8G78 - chains A and G of the 9 polymer chains in the assembly; structure by electron microscopy, 3.40 A resolution.

# Chain A
Molecule: Spike glycoprotein
Organism: Severe acute respiratory syndrome coronavirus 2
Reference sequence: P0DTC2 (SPIKE_SARS2); numbering as in UniProt (aligned over 14-1211)
Amino-acid sequence (1234 residues; numbered 14 to 1247; the number before each row is that of its first residue):
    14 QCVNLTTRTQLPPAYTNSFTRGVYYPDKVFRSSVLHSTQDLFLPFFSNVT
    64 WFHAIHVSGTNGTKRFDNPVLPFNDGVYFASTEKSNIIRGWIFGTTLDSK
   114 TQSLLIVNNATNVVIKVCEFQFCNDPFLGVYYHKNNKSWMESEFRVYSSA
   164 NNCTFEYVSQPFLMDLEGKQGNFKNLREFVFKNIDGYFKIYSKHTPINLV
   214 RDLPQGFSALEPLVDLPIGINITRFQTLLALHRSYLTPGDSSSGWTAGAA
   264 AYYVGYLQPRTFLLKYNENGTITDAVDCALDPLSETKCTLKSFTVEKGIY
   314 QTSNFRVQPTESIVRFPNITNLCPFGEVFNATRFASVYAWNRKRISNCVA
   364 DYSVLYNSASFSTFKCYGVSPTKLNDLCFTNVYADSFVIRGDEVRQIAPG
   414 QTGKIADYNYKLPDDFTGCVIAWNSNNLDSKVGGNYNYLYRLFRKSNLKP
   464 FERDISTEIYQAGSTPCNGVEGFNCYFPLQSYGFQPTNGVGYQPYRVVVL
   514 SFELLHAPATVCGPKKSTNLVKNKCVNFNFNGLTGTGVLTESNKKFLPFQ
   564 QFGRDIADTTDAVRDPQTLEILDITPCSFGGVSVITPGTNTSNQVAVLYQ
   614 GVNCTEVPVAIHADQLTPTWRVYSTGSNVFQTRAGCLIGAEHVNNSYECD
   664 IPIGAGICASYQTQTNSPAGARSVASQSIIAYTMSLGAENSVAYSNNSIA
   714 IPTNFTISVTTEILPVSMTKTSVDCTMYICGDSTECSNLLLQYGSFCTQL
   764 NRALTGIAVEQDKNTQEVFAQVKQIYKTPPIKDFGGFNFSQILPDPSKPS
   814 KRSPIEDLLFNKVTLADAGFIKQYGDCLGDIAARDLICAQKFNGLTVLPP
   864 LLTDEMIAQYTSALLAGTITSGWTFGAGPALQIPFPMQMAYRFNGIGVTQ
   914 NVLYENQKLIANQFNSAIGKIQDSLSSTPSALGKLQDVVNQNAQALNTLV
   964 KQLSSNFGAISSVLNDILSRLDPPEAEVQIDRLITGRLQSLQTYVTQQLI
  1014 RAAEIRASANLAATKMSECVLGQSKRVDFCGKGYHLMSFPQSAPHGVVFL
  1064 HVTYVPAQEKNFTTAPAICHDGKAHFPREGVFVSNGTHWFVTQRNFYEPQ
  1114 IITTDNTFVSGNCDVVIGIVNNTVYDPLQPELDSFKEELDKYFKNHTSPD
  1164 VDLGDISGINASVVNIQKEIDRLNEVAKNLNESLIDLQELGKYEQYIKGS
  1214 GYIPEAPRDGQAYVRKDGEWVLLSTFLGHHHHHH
Unresolved in the structure: 14, 181-183, 336-521, 623-630, 677-689, 701-1247
Sequence notes: conflict Gly614 (Asp in P0DTC2), Ala682 (Arg in P0DTC2), Gly683 (Arg in P0DTC2), Pro817 (Phe in P0DTC2), Pro892 (Ala in P0DTC2), Pro899 (Ala in P0DTC2), Pro942 (Ala in P0DTC2), Pro986 (Lys in P0DTC2), Pro987 (Val in P0DTC2); expression tag (1212-1247)
Disulfides: Cys15-Cys136, Cys131-Cys166, Cys291-Cys301, Cys538-Cys590, Cys617-Cys649, Cys662-Cys671
Covalent attachments: N-acetylglucosamine (NAG) linked to Asn17, Asn61, Asn74, Asn122, Asn165, Asn234, Asn282, Asn331, Asn603, Asn616, Asn657
Small-molecule neighbours: N-acetylglucosamine (NAG; 2-acetamido-2-deoxy-beta-D-glucopyranose): Asn148, Asn149, Trp152
UniProt features mapped onto this chain:
  - region: Asn280 to Cys301 (Putative superantigen), Arg403 to Asp405 (Integrin-binding motif), Asn448 to Phe456 (Immunodominant HLA epitope recognized by the CD8+), Pro681, Ala684 (Putative superantigen), Ser816 to Tyr837 (Fusion peptide 1), Lys835 to Phe855 (Fusion peptide 2), Asp1163 to Glu1202 (Heptad repeat 2)
  - site (Cleavage): Arg685, Ser686, Arg815, Ser816
  - glycosylation: Asn17 (N-linked (GlcNAc...) (complex) asparagine), Asn61 (N-linked (GlcNAc...) (hybrid) asparagine), Asn74 (N-linked (GlcNAc...) (complex) asparagine), Asn122 (N-linked (GlcNAc...) (hybrid) asparagine), Asn149 (N-linked (GlcNAc...) (complex) asparagine), Asn165 (N-linked (GlcNAc...) (complex) asparagine), Asn234 (N-linked (GlcNAc...) (high mannose) asparagine), Asn282 (N-linked (GlcNAc...) (complex) asparagine), Thr323 (O-linked (GalNAc) threonine), Ser325 (O-linked (HexNAc...) serine), Asn331 (N-linked (GlcNAc...) (complex) asparagine), Asn343 (N-linked (GlcNAc...) (complex) asparagine), Asn603 (N-linked (GlcNAc...) (hybrid) asparagine), Asn616 (N-linked (GlcNAc...) (complex) asparagine), Asn657 (N-linked (GlcNAc...) (complex) asparagine), Thr676 (O-linked (GlcNAc...) threonine), Thr678 (O-linked (GlcNAc...) threonine), Asn709 (N-linked (GlcNAc...) (high mannose) asparagine), Asn717 (N-linked (GlcNAc...) (hybrid) asparagine), Asn801 (N-linked (GlcNAc...) (hybrid) asparagine) and 6 more in UniProt
  - natural variant: Leu18 (L18F: In strain: Beta/B.1.351, Gamma/P.1 and 1 more), Thr19 (T19I: In strain: Omicron/BQ.1.1, Omicron/XBB.1.5 and 1 more; T19R: In strain: Delta/B.1.617.2, Omicron/BA.2 and 4 more), Thr20 (T20N: In strain: Gamma/P.1), Leu24 to Ala27 (sequence variant, change not given here; In strain: Omicron/BA.2, Omicron/BA.2.12.1 and 6 more), Pro26 (P26S: In strain: Gamma/P.1), Gln52 (Q52H: In strain: Omicron/EG.5.1), Ala67 (A67V: In strain: Eta/B.1.525, Omicron/BA.1), His69 to Val70 (deletion: In strain: Alpha/B.1.1.7, Eta/B.1.525 and 5 more), Gly75 (G75V: In strain: Lambda/C.37), Thr76 (T76I: In strain: Lambda/C.37), Asp80 (D80A: In strain: Beta/B.1.351), Val83 (V83A: In strain: Omicron/XBB.1.5, Omicron/EG.5.1), 80 further natural variant entries in UniProt
  - mutagenesis: His69 to Val70 (Increased incorporation of cleaved spike into virions), Asn121 (N121Q: Partial loss of biliverdin affinity), Arg190 (R190K: Partial loss of biliverdin affinity), Asn234 (N234Q: Increased resistance to neutralizing antibodies), Asn331 (N331Q: Reduced viral infectivity), Asn343 (N343Q: Reduced viral infectivity), Leu452 (L452R: Increased resistance to neutralizing antibodies. Decreases HLA binding to NF9 epitope. Increased binding affinity to human ACE2), Tyr453 (Y453F: Decreased HLA binding to NF9 epitope. Increased binding affinity to human ACE2), Ala475 (A475V: Increased resistance to neutralizing antibodies), Val483 (V483A: Increased resistance to neutralizing antibodies), Glu484 (E484D: Increased replication in human TMEM106B overexpressing cells), Phe490 (F490L: Increased resistance to neutralizing antibodies and human covalescent sera neutralization), 11 further mutagenesis entries in UniProt

# Chain G
Molecule: Nanosota-6
Organism: Vicugna pacos
Amino-acid sequence (139 residues; numbered 1 to 139; the number before each row is that of its first residue):
     1 QVQLQESGGGLVQPGGSLRLSCVASGSVTFNSMGWYRQAPGKQRELVAQI
    51 TAGGDTHYADSVKGRFTISEHRGKNAVYLEMHSLKPEDTAVYYCHLQVPF
   101 LGGGYDYWGQGTQVTVSSGGQHHHHHHGAYPYDVPDYAS
Unresolved in the structure: 1, 120-139
Disulfides: Cys22-Cys94

# Interface between chain A and chain G
Residue-residue contacts (11; chain A residue first):
  Pro561(A) - Gln3(G)
  Pro561(A) - Ser25(G)
  Pro561(A) - Ser27(G)
  Arg577(A) - Ser25(G)
  Pro579(A) - Gln5(G)  hydrogen bond (backbone-side chain)
  Gln580(A) - Gln5(G)
  Gln580(A) - Ser7(G)  hydrogen bond (backbone-side chain)
  Leu582(A) - Gln5(G)
  Leu582(A) - Val23(G)  hydrophobic
  Leu582(A) - Ala24(G)
  Leu582(A) - Ser25(G)
Other interface residues (no listed pair), chain A (7 interface residues in all): Phe559, Asp578
Other interface residues (no listed pair), chain G (8 interface residues in all): Gly26

# In short
The interface between chain A and chain G involves 7 residues on one side and 8 on the other; the contacts
include 2 hydrogen bonds. Polar pairs include Pro579(A)-Gln5(G) and Gln580(A)-Ser7(G). Bound to chain A:
N-acetylglucosamine.
Here chain A is Spike glycoprotein (Severe acute respiratory syndrome coronavirus 2) and chain G is Nanosota-6
(Vicugna pacos). Entry 8G78 (Local refinement of SARS-CoV-2 spike/nanobody mixture complex around NTD) was
determined by electron microscopy.
